Entry 4R2S (X-ray diffraction, 2.49 A resolution); this record covers chains A and C of the 3 polymer chains in the assembly.

[Chain A]
Molecule: Wilms tumor protein, isoform 4/CRA_a
Source organism: Homo sapiens
Notes: fragment: Zinc Finger 2-4
UniProt: P19544 (WT1_HUMAN); residues 350-437 here = UniProt positions 350-437
Sequence (93 residues; numbered 345 to 437; the number before each row is that of its first residue):
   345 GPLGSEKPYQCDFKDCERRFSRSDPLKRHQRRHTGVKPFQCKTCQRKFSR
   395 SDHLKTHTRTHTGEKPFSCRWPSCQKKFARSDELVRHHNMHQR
Disordered / not traced: 345-348
Differences from the reference sequence: expression tag (345-349); engineered mutation Pro369 (Gln in P19544)
Metal / ion sites: Zn2+ site 1: Cys355, Cys360, His373, His377; Zn2+ site 2: Cys385, Cys388, His401, His405; Zn2+ site 3: Cys413, Cys418, His431, His435
Swiss-Prot annotation at these positions:
  - zinc finger: Tyr353 to His377 (C2H2-type 2), Phe383 to His405 (C2H2-type 3)
  - region (Important for interaction with target DNA): Ser367 to Lys381, Ser393 to His401
  - natural variant: Cys355 (C355G: In WT1; C355Y: In DDS), Cys360 (C360G: In DDS; C360Y: In DDS), Phe364 (F364L: In NPHS4), Arg366 (R366C: In WT1, DDS and MEACHS; R366H: In DDS and WT1; R366L: In DDS), Pro369 (Q369P: In DDS; this construct carries the variant), His373 (H373Q: In DDS and WT1; H373Y: In DDS), His377 (H377R: In DDS; H377Y: In NPHS4), Gly379 (G379C: In NPHS4), Phe383 (F383L: In NPHS4), Cys385 (C385R: In DDS), Cys388 (C388F: In DDS; C388R: In NPHS4; C388Y: In DDS), Phe392 (F392L: In FS), 6 further natural variant entries in UniProt
  - mutagenesis: Arg366 (R366A: Strongly reduced binding of DNA and RNA), Arg372 (R372A: Strongly reduced binding of DNA and RNA), Arg394 (R394A/S: Strongly reduced binding of DNA and RNA)
What the authors report for this chain:
  - mutagenesis - E427Q: unchanged binding to 5hmCx2 or 5fCx2
  - mutagenesis - E427Q: increased binding to 5caCx2

[Chain C]
Molecule: 11-nt DNA strand
Sequence (11 nucleotides; numbered 1 to 11; the number before each row is that of its first residue):
     1 TACGCCCACGC
Modified residues: 5CM (5-methyl-2'-deoxy-cytidine-5'-monophosphate) at position 3

[How chain A and chain C interact]
Contacting residue pairs - 11 pairs, chain A then chain C:
  Arg366(A) with DA2(C), base contact
  Ser367(A) with DT1(C), base contact
  Asp368(A) with DT1(C), base contact; DA2(C), base contact
  Arg394(A) with DC5(C), base contact
  Asp396(A) with DC5(C), hydrogen bond to the base
  Phe411(A) with DC6(C), phosphate contact
  Arg424(A) with DA8(C), base contact
  Ser425(A) with DC6(C), hydrogen bond to the phosphate
  Asp426(A) with DA8(C), base contact
  Val429(A) with DC7(C), phosphate contact
Interface residues without a listed pair, chain A (15 interface residues in all): Arg372, Phe383, Ser395, Lys399, Arg430
Interface residues without a listed pair, chain C (11 interface residues in all): 5CM_3, DG4, DC9, DG10, DC11

[Summary]
15 residues of chain A face 11 of chain C across their interface; the contacts include 2 hydrogen bonds. Polar
contacts include Asp396(A)-DC5(C) and Ser425(A)-DC6(C). Curated annotation (UniProt) lists 3 mutagenesis sites
on chain A. From the paper: E427Q of chain A increases binding to 5caCx2; E427Q of chain A leaves binding to
5hmCx2 or 5fCx2 unchanged.
Here chain A is Wilms tumor protein, isoform 4/CRA_a (Homo sapiens) and chain C is an 11-nt DNA strand. Entry
4R2S (Wilms Tumor Protein (WT1) Q369P zinc fingers in complex with methylated DNA) was determined by X-ray
diffraction (same publication as 4R2A, 4R2C, 4R2D, 4R2E, 4R2P, 4R2Q and 4R2R).
